8CO1 - chains M1 and L2 of the 45 polymer chains in the assembly; structure by electron microscopy, 2.56 A resolution.

Chain M1:
Protein: Probable type IV piliation system protein DR_0774
Source organism: Deinococcus radiodurans R1
UniProt: Q9RW95 (DR774_DEIRA); numbering as in UniProt (aligned over 1-740)
Amino-acid sequence (740 residues; row label = number of the first residue in the row):
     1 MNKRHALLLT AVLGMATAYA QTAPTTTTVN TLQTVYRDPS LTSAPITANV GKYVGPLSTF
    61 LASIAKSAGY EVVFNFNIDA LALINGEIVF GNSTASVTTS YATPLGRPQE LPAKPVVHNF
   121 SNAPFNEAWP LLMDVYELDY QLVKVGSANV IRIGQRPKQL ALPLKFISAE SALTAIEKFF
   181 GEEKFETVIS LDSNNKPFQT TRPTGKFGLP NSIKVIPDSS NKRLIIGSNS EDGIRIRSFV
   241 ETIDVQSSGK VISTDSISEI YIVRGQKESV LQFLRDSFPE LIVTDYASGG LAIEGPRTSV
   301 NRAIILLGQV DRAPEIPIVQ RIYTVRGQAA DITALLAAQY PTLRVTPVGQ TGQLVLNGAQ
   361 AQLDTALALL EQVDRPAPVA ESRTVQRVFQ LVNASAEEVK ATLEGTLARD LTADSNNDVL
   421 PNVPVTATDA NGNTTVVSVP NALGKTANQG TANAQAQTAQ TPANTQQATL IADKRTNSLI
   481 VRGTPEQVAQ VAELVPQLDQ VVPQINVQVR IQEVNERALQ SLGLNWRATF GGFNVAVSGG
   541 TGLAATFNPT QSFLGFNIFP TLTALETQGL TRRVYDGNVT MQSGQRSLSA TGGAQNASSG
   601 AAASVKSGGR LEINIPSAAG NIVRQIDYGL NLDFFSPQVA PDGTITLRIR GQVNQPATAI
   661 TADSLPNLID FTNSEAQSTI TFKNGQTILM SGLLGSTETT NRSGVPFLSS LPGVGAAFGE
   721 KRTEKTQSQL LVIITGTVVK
Not modelled in the structure: 1-33, 93-97, 183-201, 242-256, 407-465

Chain L2:
Protein: IPT/TIG domain-containing protein
Source organism: Deinococcus radiodurans R1
UniProt: Q9RUM0 (Q9RUM0_DEIRA); numbering as in UniProt (aligned over 1-155)
Amino-acid sequence (155 residues; each row starts with the number of its first residue):
     1 MTALGVEHDQ HPACGGGSLT RHLQLIRLPG GGLSMLRFFC ASLLLTGLLA SCTPRVTTVA
    61 GVTVTPVLIK VSEGAAPGDT LTIQGRYLGN AQTARVIIGA DENGQGGTAF PASAVQSWSD
   121 TEIVLKVPEG MPAGGSWLFV EVGGKRSTGL RVSVR
Not modelled in the structure: 1-60

Chain M1 / chain L2 interface:
Residue-residue contacts (11; chain M1 residue first):
  Asn506(M1) with Ile69(L2); Arg86(L2), hydrogen bond
  Gln508(M1) with Arg86(L2), hydrogen bond
  Asn578(M1) with Arg86(L2), hydrogen bond
  Gly736(M1) with Arg86(L2)
  Thr737(M1) with Arg86(L2), hydrogen bond
  Val739(M1) with Ile69(L2), hydrophobic; Gln84(L2)
  Lys740(M1) with Lys70(L2); Gln84(L2), hydrogen bond (backbone-side chain); Glu122(L2), salt bridge
Also at the interface, not in a pair above, chain M1 (10 interface residues in all): Val507, Thr580, Thr735
Also at the interface, not in a pair above, chain L2 (8 interface residues in all): Val67, Tyr87, Thr121

Summary:
10 residues of chain M1 face 8 of chain L2 across their interface, with 5 hydrogen bonds and 1 salt bridge.
Among the polar pairs are Lys740(M1)-Glu122(L2), Asn506(M1)-Arg86(L2) and Gln508(M1)-Arg86(L2).
Chain M1 is Probable type IV piliation system protein DR_0774 and chain L2 is IPT/TIG domain-containing
protein, both from Deinococcus radiodurans R1; the structure, Type II Secretion System, was determined by
electron microscopy.
